PDB entry 7JG5 | electron microscopy, 3.40 A resolution | chains A and D of the 20 polymer chains in the assembly

# Chain A
Name: ATP synthase subunit alpha
From: Mycolicibacterium smegmatis
Notes: EC 7.1.2.2
UniProt: A0A0D6IV93 (A0A0D6IV93_MYCSM); numbering as in UniProt (aligned over 1-548)
Amino-acid sequence (548 residues; each row starts with the number of its first residue):
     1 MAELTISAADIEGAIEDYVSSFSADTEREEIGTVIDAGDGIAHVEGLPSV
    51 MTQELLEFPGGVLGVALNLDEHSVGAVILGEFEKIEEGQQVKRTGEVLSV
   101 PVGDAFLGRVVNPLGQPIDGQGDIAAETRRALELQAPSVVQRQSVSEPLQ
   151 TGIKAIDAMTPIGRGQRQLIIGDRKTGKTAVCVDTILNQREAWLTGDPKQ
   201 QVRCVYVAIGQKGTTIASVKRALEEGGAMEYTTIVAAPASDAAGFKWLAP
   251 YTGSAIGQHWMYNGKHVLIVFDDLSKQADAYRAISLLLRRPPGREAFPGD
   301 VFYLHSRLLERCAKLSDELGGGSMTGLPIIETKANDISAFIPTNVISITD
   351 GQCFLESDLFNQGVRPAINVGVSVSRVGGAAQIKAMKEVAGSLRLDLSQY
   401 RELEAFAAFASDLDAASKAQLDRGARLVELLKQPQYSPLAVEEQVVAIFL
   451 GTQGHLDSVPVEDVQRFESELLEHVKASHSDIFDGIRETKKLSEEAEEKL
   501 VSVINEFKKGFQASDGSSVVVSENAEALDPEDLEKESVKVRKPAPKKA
Unresolved in the structure: 1-4, 517-532, 546-548
Ion coordination: Mg2+: Thr179 (together with ATP)
Small-molecule neighbours: ATP (adenosine-5'-triphosphate): Lys175, Thr176, Gly177, Lys178, Thr179, Ala180, Gln211, Asp272, Phe360, Arg365, Pro366, Gln433, Pro434, Gln435

# Chain D
Name: ATP synthase subunit beta
From: Mycolicibacterium smegmatis
Notes: EC 7.1.2.2
UniProt: A0A0D6IU77 (A0A0D6IU77_MYCSM); numbering as in UniProt (aligned over 1-475)
Amino-acid sequence (475 residues; each row starts with the number of its first residue):
     1 MTATAEKTAGRVVRITGPVVDVEFPRGSVPELFNALHAEITFGALAKTLT
    51 LEVAQHLGDSLVRCISMQPTDGLVRGVEVTDTGASISVPVGDGVKGHVFN
   101 ALGDCLDDPGYGKDFEHWSIHRKPPAFSDLEPRTEMLETGLKVVDLLTPY
   151 VRGGKIALFGGAGVGKTVLIQEMINRIARNFGGTSVFAGVGERTREGNDL
   201 WVELADANVLKDTALVFGQMDEPPGTRMRVALSALTMAEFFRDEQGQDVL
   251 LFIDNIFRFTQAGSEVSTLLGRMPSAVGYQPTLADEMGELQERITSTRGR
   301 SITSMQAVYVPADDYTDPAPATTFAHLDATTELSRAVFSKGIFPAVDPLA
   351 SSSTILDPAIVGDEHYRVAQEVIRILQRYKDLQDIIAILGIDELSEEDKQ
   401 LVNRARRIERFLSQNMMAAEQFTGQPGSTVPLKETIEAFDKLTKGEFDHL
   451 PEQAFFLIGGLDDLAKKAESLGAKL
Unresolved in the structure: 1-7, 472-475
Small-molecule neighbours: ATP: Ser353, Thr354, Leu356, Asp357, Tyr366

# Interface between chain A and chain D
Pairs across the interface (103):
  Gly46(A) - Arg75(D)  hydrogen bond (backbone-side chain)
  Leu47(A) - Arg75(D)  hydrogen bond (backbone-side chain)
  Pro48(A) - Val74(D)
  Pro48(A) - Arg75(D)
  Ser49(A) - Val74(D)
  Val50(A) - Val74(D)
  Val50(A) - Arg75(D)
  Met51(A) - Phe42(D)  hydrophobic
  Met51(A) - Leu73(D)
  Met51(A) - Val74(D)  hydrophobic
  Thr52(A) - Ile15(D)
  Thr52(A) - Thr70(D)
  Thr52(A) - Gly72(D)  hydrogen bond (backbone-backbone)
  Thr52(A) - Leu73(D)  hydrogen bond (side chain-backbone)
  Gln53(A) - Asp71(D)  hydrogen bond
  Asn68(A) - Ile15(D)
  Leu69(A) - Arg14(D)
  Leu69(A) - Ile15(D)  hydrogen bond (backbone-backbone)
  Leu69(A) - Arg75(D)
  Asp70(A) - Arg14(D)  salt bridge
  Asp70(A) - Arg75(D)  hydrogen bond (backbone-side chain)
  Glu71(A) - Val13(D)
  Glu71(A) - Arg14(D)  salt bridge
  Ser73(A) - Arg75(D)
  Val74(A) - Arg75(D)
  Gly95(A) - Phe42(D)
  Glu96(A) - Phe42(D)
  Val97(A) - Phe42(D)  hydrophobic
  Glu133(A) - Asp71(D)
  Ala136(A) - Asp221(D)
  Val139(A) - Thr194(D)
  Val139(A) - Gly197(D)
  Val139(A) - Asn198(D)  hydrogen bond (backbone-side chain)
  Val139(A) - Phe217(D)  hydrophobic
  Val140(A) - Leu106(D)  hydrophobic
  Val140(A) - Asp107(D)
  Arg142(A) - Thr194(D)
  Arg142(A) - Asn198(D)  hydrogen bond (backbone-side chain)
  Gln143(A) - Asn198(D)
  Ser144(A) - Asn198(D)
  Ser144(A) - Asp199(D)  hydrogen bond
  Arg167(A) - Arg195(D)
  Pro291(A) - Thr268(D)
  Arg294(A) - Val277(D)
  Arg294(A) - Tyr279(D)
  Arg294(A) - Asp317(D)  salt bridge
  Gly299(A) - Glu265(D)
  Asp300(A) - Glu265(D)
  Phe302(A) - Met220(D)  hydrophobic
  Phe302(A) - Arg227(D)
  Phe302(A) - Arg258(D)
  Phe302(A) - Gln261(D)
  Tyr303(A) - Asp221(D)
  Tyr303(A) - Glu222(D)
  Tyr303(A) - Pro223(D)
  Tyr303(A) - Arg227(D)
  Tyr303(A) - Glu265(D)
  Ser306(A) - Met220(D)  hydrogen bond (side chain-backbone)
  Glu310(A) - Arg193(D)
  Glu310(A) - Thr194(D)  hydrogen bond
  Glu310(A) - Met220(D)
  Glu310(A) - Asp221(D)
  Ser338(A) - Ala312(D)
  Ser338(A) - Asp313(D)
  Thr343(A) - Ala162(D)
  Thr343(A) - Tyr309(D)  hydrogen bond (backbone-side chain)
  Thr343(A) - Ala312(D)
  Asn344(A) - Tyr309(D)
  Ile346(A) - Ala162(D)  hydrophobic
  Ser347(A) - Ala162(D)
  Ser347(A) - Arg193(D)  hydrogen bond (backbone-side chain)
  Ser347(A) - Arg258(D)  hydrogen bond
  Ser347(A) - Tyr309(D)
  Ile348(A) - Met220(D)  hydrophobic
  Thr349(A) - Arg193(D)
  Asp350(A) - Arg193(D)
  Asp350(A) - Arg195(D)  salt bridge
  Gly371(A) - Phe338(D)
  Gly371(A) - Ser339(D)
  Val374(A) - Phe338(D)  hydrophobic
  Arg376(A) - Gly163(D)
  Arg376(A) - Arg193(D)
  Arg376(A) - Phe422(D)
  Val377(A) - Gln421(D)  hydrogen bond (backbone-side chain)
  Gly378(A) - Gln421(D)
  Gly379(A) - Gln421(D)  hydrogen bond (backbone-backbone)
  Ala380(A) - Gln421(D)
  Gly391(A) - Phe422(D)
  Ser392(A) - Thr423(D)
  Arg394(A) - Phe338(D)
  Leu395(A) - Gly341(D)
  Leu395(A) - Leu457(D)  hydrophobic
  Ser398(A) - Ser339(D)
  Ser398(A) - Gly341(D)
  Gln399(A) - Lys340(D)  hydrogen bond (side chain-backbone)
  Gln399(A) - Arg410(D)  hydrogen bond
  Phe406(A) - Ile386(D)  hydrophobic
  Phe406(A) - Ile391(D)  hydrophobic
  Phe406(A) - Arg406(D)
  Phe409(A) - Ala387(D)
  Ala416(A) - Gln453(D)
  Ser417(A) - Gln453(D)
  Gln420(A) - Gln453(D)  hydrogen bond
Also at the interface, not in a pair above, chain A (72 interface residues in all): Leu67, Ala131, Leu134, Pro137, Ser138, Val145, Arg307, Ile337, Ala339, Gln352, Val372, Leu403, Ser411
Also at the interface, not in a pair above, chain D (65 interface residues in all): Thr16, Ala44, Leu45, Glu192, Trp201, Gln219, Pro311, Arg335, Ile342, Ile388, Gly390, Asp392, Val402, Pro451, Phe456

# Overview
72 residues of chain A face 65 of chain D across their interface; the contacts include 20 hydrogen bonds and 4
salt bridges. Polar contacts include Asp70(A)-Arg14(D), Glu71(A)-Arg14(D) and Arg294(A)-Asp317(D). Bound to
chain A: ATP. Chain D binds ATP.
Here chain A is ATP synthase subunit alpha and chain D is ATP synthase subunit beta, both from
Mycolicibacterium smegmatis. Entry 7JG5 (Cryo-EM structure of bedaquiline-free Mycobacterium smegmatis ATP
synthase rotational state 1) was determined by electron microscopy together with 7JG6, 7JG7, 7JG8, 7JG9, 7JGA,
7JGB and 7JGC from the same study.
